PDB entry 3SJC | X-ray diffraction, 3.20 A resolution | chains B and D of the 4 polymer chains in the assembly

== Chain B ==
Protein: ATPase GET3
Source organism: Saccharomyces cerevisiae
Notes: EC 3.6.-.-
UniProtKB: Q12154 (GET3_YEAST); residue numbers follow UniProt; this construct covers 1-354
Chain sequence (362 residues; each row starts with the number of its first residue):
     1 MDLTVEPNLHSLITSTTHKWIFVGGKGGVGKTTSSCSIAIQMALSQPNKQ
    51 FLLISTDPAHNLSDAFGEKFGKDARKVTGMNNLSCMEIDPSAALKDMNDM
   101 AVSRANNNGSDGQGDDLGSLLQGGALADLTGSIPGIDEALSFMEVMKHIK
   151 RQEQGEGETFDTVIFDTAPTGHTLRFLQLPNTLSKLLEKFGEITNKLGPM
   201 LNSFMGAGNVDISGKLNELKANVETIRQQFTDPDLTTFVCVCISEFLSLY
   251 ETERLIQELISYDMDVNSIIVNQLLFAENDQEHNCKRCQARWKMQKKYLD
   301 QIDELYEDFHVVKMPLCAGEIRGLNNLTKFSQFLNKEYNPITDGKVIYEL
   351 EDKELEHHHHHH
Disordered / not traced: 1-3, 94-130, 184-212, 279-284, 353-362
Sequence notes: expression tag (355-362)
Ion coordination: Zn2+: C285, C288 (shared with 2 residues of chain A)
UniProt features mapped onto this chain:
  - active site: D57
  - binding site (ATP): K26 to T33, E245, N272, P315 to R322
  - binding site (Zn(2+)): C285, C288
  - mutagenesis: G30 (G30R: Abolishes ATPase activity, leading to secretion of resident ER proteins), D57 (D57N: Abolishes ATP hydrolysis), C285 (C285S: Prevents dimerization; when associated with S-288), C288 (C288S: Prevents dimerization; when associated with S-285)

== Chain D ==
Protein: Golgi to ER traffic protein 1
Source organism: Saccharomyces cerevisiae
Notes: fragment: Get1 cytosolic domain from residue 36 to 93
UniProtKB: P53192 (GET1_YEAST); residue numbers follow UniProt; this construct covers 36-93
Chain sequence (65 residues; row label = number of the first residue in the row):
    35 MNELSKKYLAKVKERHELKEFNNSISAQDNYAKWTKNNRKLDSLDKEINN
    85 LKDEIQSENHHHHHH
Disordered / not traced: 35-37, 92-99
Sequence notes: expression tag (35, 94-99)

== How chain B and chain D interact ==
Pairs across the interface - 9 pairs, chain B then chain D:
  P58(B) with W68(D)
  A59(B) with A61(D), hydrophobic; Q62(D); W68(D), hydrophobic
  H60(B) with N57(D); Q62(D)
  N61(B) with Q62(D)
  D64(B) with Q62(D), hydrogen bond
  K69(B) with N57(D), hydrogen bond (side chain-backbone)
Also at the interface, not in a pair above, chain D (5 interface residues in all): S60

== Summary ==
6 residues of chain B and 5 residues of chain D are in contact, with 2 hydrogen bonds. Among the polar pairs
are D64(B)-Q62(D) and K69(B)-N57(D).
Here chain B is ATPase GET3 and chain D is Golgi to ER traffic protein 1, both from Saccharomyces cerevisiae.
Entry 3SJC (Crystal structure of S.cerevisiae Get3 in the semi-open state in complex with Get1 cytosolic
domain) was determined by X-ray diffraction (same publication as 3SJD, 3SJA and 3SJB).
